Entry 9ITG (electron microscopy, 3.03 A resolution); this record covers chains A and B.

[Chain A (and B)]
Molecule: Solute carrier family 53 member 1
Source organism: Homo sapiens
Notes: chain B of this document is another copy of the same molecule, construct and numbering; everything in this record applies to it too
UniProt: Q9UBH6 (S53A1_HUMAN); residue numbers follow UniProt; this construct covers 1-696
Sequence (704 residues; row label = number of the first residue in the row):
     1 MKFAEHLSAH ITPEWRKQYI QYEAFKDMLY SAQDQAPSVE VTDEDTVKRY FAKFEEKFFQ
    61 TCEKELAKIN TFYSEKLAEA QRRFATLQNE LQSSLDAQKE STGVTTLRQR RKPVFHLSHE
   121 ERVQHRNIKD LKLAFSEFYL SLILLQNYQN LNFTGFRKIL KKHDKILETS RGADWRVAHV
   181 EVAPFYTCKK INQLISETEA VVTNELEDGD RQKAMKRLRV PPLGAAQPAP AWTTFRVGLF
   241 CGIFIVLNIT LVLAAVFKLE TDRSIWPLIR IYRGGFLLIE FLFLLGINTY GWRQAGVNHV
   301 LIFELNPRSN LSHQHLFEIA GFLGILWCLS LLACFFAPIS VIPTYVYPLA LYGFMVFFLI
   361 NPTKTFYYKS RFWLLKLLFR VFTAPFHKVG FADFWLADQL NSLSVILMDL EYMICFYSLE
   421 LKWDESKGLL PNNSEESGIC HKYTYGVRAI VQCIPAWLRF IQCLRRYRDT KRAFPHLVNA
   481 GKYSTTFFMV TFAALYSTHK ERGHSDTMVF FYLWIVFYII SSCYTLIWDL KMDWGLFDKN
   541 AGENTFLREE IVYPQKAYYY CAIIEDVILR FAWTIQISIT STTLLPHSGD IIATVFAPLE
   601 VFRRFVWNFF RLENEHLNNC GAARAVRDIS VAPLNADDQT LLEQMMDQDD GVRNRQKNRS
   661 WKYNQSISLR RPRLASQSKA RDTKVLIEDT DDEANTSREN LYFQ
Unresolved in the structure: 39-44, 102-118, 432-436, 582, 634-704 (chain B: 39-44, 102-118, 432-436, 634-704)
Disulfide bonds: Cys-415/Cys-440
Sequence notes: engineered mutation Ala-622 (Glu in Q9UBH6), Ala-623 (Phe in Q9UBH6); expression tag (697-704)
Residues lining bound ligands:
  - 1T9 ((2S,3R,4E)-3-hydroxy-2-(octanoylamino)octadec-4-en-1-yl dihydrogen phosphate), molecule 1: Ala-231, Trp-232, Phe-235
  - 1T9, molecule 2: Thr-234, Val-237, Cys-241, Phe-244, Ile-279, Phe-283, Ile-287, Tyr-290, His-313, Gln-314, Phe-317, Ala-320, Gly-321
  - 1,2-Distearoyl-sn-glycerophosphoethanolamine (3PE), molecule 1: Ile-243, Leu-247, Thr-250, Lys-258, Ile-325, Leu-326, Leu-329, Ser-330, Leu-332, Ala-333, Phe-336, Ala-337, Pro-338, Ser-340, Tyr-347, Ala-350, Leu-351
  - 1,2-Distearoyl-sn-glycerophosphoethanolamine (3PE), molecule 2: Val-246, Leu-253, Ala-254, Phe-257
  - 1,2-Distearoyl-sn-glycerophosphoethanolamine (3PE), molecule 3: Leu-278, Phe-281, Leu-282, Leu-285, Thr-289, Leu-305, Asn-306, Ser-309, Asn-310, Leu-311, Ile-319, Tyr-352, Met-355, Val-356, Leu-359, Ser-370, Arg-371, Trp-373, Leu-374, Trp-395, Leu-400
  - inositol hexakisphosphate (IHP), molecule 1: Met-1, Lys-2, Phe-3, Tyr-22, Tyr-30, Lys-158, Lys-161, Lys-162, Lys-165
  - inositol hexakisphosphate (IHP), molecule 2: Arg-211, Gln-212, Met-215, Arg-219
Curated features (UniProtKB/Swiss-Prot):
  - region: Lys-158 to Lys-165 (Important for inositol polyphosphate binding)
  - binding site (phosphate): Asp-398, Asn-401, Lys-482, Tyr-483, Arg-570, Arg-603, Arg-604
  - site: Trp-573 (Gating residue for phosphate transport)
  - modified residue: Ser-668 (Phosphoserine), Thr-690 (Phosphothreonine)
  - natural variant: Ser-136 (S136N: In IBGC6), Leu-140 (L140P: In IBGC6), Leu-145 (L145P: In IBGC6), Leu-218 (L218S: In IBGC6), Arg-459 (R459C: In IBGC6), Asn-619 (N619D: In IBGC6), Ile-629 (I629S: In IBGC6)
  - mutagenesis: Tyr-22 (Y22A: Decreases phosphate efflux), Lys-158 (K158A: Decreases phosphate efflux. Decreases phosphate efflux; when associated with A-161 and A-165), Lys-161 (K161A: Decreases phosphate efflux; when associated with A-158 and A-165), Lys-165 (K165A: Decreases phosphate efflux; when associated with A-158 and A-161), Arg-211 (R211E: Increases phosphate efflux; when associated with E-219), Arg-219 (R219E: Increases phosphate efflux; when associated with E-211), Phe-235 (F235G: Decreases phosphate efflux), Gly-238 (G238F: Monomeric; decreases phosphate efflux), Leu-239 (L239G: Decreases phosphate efflux), Gly-242 (G242F: Monomeric; decreases phosphate efflux), Arg-270 (R270A: Decreases phosphate efflux), Arg-273 (R273A: Decreases phosphate efflux), 20 further mutagenesis entries in UniProt

[Chain A / chain B interface]
Pairs across the interface - 22 pairs, chain A then chain B:
  Met-1(A) with Arg-219(B)
  Arg-219(A) with Met-1(B)
  Ala-231(A) with Thr-234(B)
  Thr-234(A) with Ala-231(B); Thr-234(B); Phe-235(B)
  Phe-235(A) with Thr-234(B); Gly-238(B)
  Gly-238(A) with Phe-235(B); Leu-239(B)
  Leu-239(A) with Gly-238(B); Cys-241(B), hydrophobic; Gly-242(B)
  Cys-241(A) with Leu-239(B), hydrophobic
  Gly-242(A) with Leu-239(B); Ile-243(B)
  Ile-243(A) with Gly-242(B); Val-246(B), hydrophobic
  Val-246(A) with Ile-243(B), hydrophobic; Val-246(B), hydrophobic; Leu-247(B), hydrophobic
  Leu-247(A) with Val-246(B), hydrophobic
Interface residues without a listed pair, chain A (14 interface residues in all): Val-237, Ile-245
Interface residues without a listed pair, chain B (14 interface residues in all): Val-237, Ile-245

[Summary]
The chain A/chain B interface involves 14 residues from each chain. Ligands of chain A: inositol
hexakisphosphate, 3 copies of 1,2-Distearoyl-sn-glycerophosphoethanolamine and compound 1T9. UniProt lists 7
phosphate-binding residues and 33 mutagenesis sites on chain A.
Both chains are Solute carrier family 53 member 1 (Homo sapiens). Entry 9ITG (Cryo-EM structure of human
XPR1-E622A/F623A mutant in complex with InsP6 in inward-facing state in the presence ...) was determined by
electron microscopy, deposited together with 9INE, 9INF, 9INH and 9IUC.
